Entry 9OP4 (electron microscopy, 3.60 A resolution); this record covers chains f and g of the 24 polymer chains in the assembly.

== Chain f (and g) ==
Name: Capsid portal protein
Organism: Human alphaherpesvirus 1 strain KOS
Notes: chain g of this document is another copy of the same molecule, construct and numbering; everything in this record applies to it too
UniProtKB: H9E912 (H9E912_HHV1); the author numbering skips numbers that UniProt does not, so the offset changes along the chain: 0-27 = UniProt 1-28; 29-676 = UniProt 29-676
Amino-acid sequence (676 residues; each row starts with the number of its first residue; note: 1 number in that range is skipped by the numbering (no residue carries it; nothing is unmodelled there); numbering starts at 0):
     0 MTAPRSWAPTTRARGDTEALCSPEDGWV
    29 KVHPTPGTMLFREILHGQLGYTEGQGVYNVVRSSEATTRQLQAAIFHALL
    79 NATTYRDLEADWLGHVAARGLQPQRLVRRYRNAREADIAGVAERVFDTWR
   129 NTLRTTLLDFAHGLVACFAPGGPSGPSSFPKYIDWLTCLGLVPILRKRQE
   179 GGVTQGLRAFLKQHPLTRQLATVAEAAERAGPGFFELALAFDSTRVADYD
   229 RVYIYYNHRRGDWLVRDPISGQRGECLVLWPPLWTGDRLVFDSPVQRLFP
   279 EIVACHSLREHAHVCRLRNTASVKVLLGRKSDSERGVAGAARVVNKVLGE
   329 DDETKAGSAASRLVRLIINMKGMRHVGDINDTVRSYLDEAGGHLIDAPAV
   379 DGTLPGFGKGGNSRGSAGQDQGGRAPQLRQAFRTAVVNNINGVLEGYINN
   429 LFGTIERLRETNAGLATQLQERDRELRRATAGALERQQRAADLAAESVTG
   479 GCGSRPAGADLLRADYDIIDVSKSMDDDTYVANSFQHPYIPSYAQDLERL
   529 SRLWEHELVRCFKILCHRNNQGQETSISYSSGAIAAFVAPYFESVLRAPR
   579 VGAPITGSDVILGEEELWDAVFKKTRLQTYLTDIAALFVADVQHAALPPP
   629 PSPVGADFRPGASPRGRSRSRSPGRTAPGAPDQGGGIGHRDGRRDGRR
Not modelled in the structure: 0-23, 311-493, 624-676
Sequence notes: conflict Ser363 (Ala in H9E912)

== Chain f / chain g interface ==
Contacting residue pairs (80; chain f residue first):
  Glu113(f) - Arg112(g)  salt bridge
  His236(f) - Asp228(g)
  His236(f) - Arg229(g)  hydrogen bond (backbone-side chain)
  Arg237(f) - Ile247(g)
  Trp262(f) - Asp228(g)  hydrogen bond (backbone-side chain)
  Thr263(f) - Glu41(g)
  Arg266(f) - Gln46(g)  hydrogen bond
  Asp270(f) - His44(g)
  Asp270(f) - Arg60(g)  salt bridge
  Gln274(f) - Gln46(g)
  Arg275(f) - Tyr49(g)
  Arg275(f) - Asn57(g)  hydrogen bond
  Pro278(f) - Gly45(g)
  Glu279(f) - Arg287(g)  salt bridge
  Leu286(f) - Arg294(g)
  His289(f) - Arg294(g)  hydrogen bond
  His289(f) - Thr298(g)  hydrogen bond
  Arg296(f) - Thr298(g)  hydrogen bond (side chain-backbone)
  Arg296(f) - Ser300(g)
  Arg296(f) - Tyr494(g)
  Lys302(f) - Tyr494(g)
  Leu304(f) - Val303(g)  hydrophobic
  Ile496(f) - Tyr494(g)
  Asp498(f) - Val301(g)
  Asp498(f) - Tyr494(g)  hydrogen bond
  Met503(f) - Ile497(g)  hydrophobic
  Met503(f) - Val499(g)  hydrophobic
  Asp504(f) - Leu305(g)
  Asp505(f) - Lys501(g)
  Asp506(f) - Arg307(g)
  Asp506(f) - Lys308(g)  hydrogen bond (backbone-backbone)
  Asp506(f) - Lys501(g)
  Thr507(f) - Gly306(g)
  Thr507(f) - Lys501(g)
  Tyr508(f) - Leu305(g)
  Tyr508(f) - Gly306(g)  hydrogen bond (backbone-backbone)
  Tyr508(f) - Arg307(g)
  Val509(f) - Val303(g)  hydrophobic
  Val509(f) - Leu304(g)
  Ala510(f) - Leu304(g)  hydrogen bond (backbone-backbone)
  Asn511(f) - Val303(g)
  Asn511(f) - Leu304(g)  hydrogen bond (backbone-backbone)
  Asn511(f) - Ser512(g)
  Ser512(f) - Lys302(g)
  Phe513(f) - Ser300(g)
  Phe513(f) - Val301(g)
  Phe513(f) - Lys302(g)  hydrogen bond (backbone-backbone)
  Phe513(f) - Gln514(g)
  Gln514(f) - Ser300(g)
  His515(f) - Ser300(g)  hydrogen bond (backbone-backbone)
  His515(f) - Pro516(g)
  Tyr517(f) - Asn297(g)
  Asp524(f) - Tyr521(g)
  Arg527(f) - Leu525(g)
  Arg530(f) - Glu51(g)  salt bridge
  Leu531(f) - Tyr49(g)  hydrophobic
  Leu531(f) - Thr50(g)
  Leu531(f) - Glu51(g)
  His534(f) - Glu51(g)  salt bridge
  Glu535(f) - Tyr49(g)  hydrogen bond
  Glu535(f) - Asn57(g)  hydrogen bond
  Arg538(f) - Glu51(g)  hydrogen bond (side chain-backbone)
  Arg538(f) - Gly54(g)
  Arg538(f) - Val55(g)
  Arg538(f) - Glu552(g)  salt bridge
  Lys541(f) - Glu63(g)  salt bridge
  Gly560(f) - Glu63(g)
  Gly580(f) - His140(g)
  Lys602(f) - Glu593(g)  salt bridge
  Arg604(f) - Thr130(g)  hydrogen bond
  Thr607(f) - Thr126(g)
  Thr607(f) - Asn129(g)  hydrogen bond
  Asp611(f) - Thr126(g)
  Ala614(f) - Arg122(g)
  Leu615(f) - Arg97(g)
  Ala618(f) - Tyr108(g)
  Asp619(f) - Arg107(g)  salt bridge
  Asp619(f) - Tyr108(g)  hydrogen bond
  His622(f) - Tyr108(g)
  His622(f) - Asn110(g)
Also at the interface, not in a pair above, chain f (69 interface residues in all): Tyr83, Tyr234, Gly239, Pro260, Leu261, Val268, Phe269, Leu276, Ser309, Ser500, Pro519, Gln523, Cys539, Leu543, Ala581, Pro582, Thr584, Gln621
Also at the interface, not in a pair above, chain g (62 interface residues in all): Arg40, Val58, Ser61, Asp115, Val119, Val123, Tyr227, Val509, Ile518, Ala522, Thr553, Ile555, Glu594

== Overview ==
The interface between chain f and chain g involves 69 residues on one side and 62 on the other, with 20
hydrogen bonds and 9 salt bridges. Polar pairs include Glu113(f)-Arg112(g), Asp270(f)-Arg60(g) and
Glu279(f)-Arg287(g).
Chain f and chain g are both Capsid portal protein (Human alphaherpesvirus 1 strain KOS); the structure,
Herpes simplex virus type 1 (HSV-1) A-capsid pUL6 portal protein, dodecameric complex, was determined by
electron microscopy (same publication as 9OPV, 9OP5, 9OP8, 9OPB and 9OPC).
